5LTV - chain A; structure by X-ray diffraction, 2.31 A resolution.

Chain A:
Name: Chemotactic transducer PctC
Organism: Pseudomonas aeruginosa
Notes: fragment: ligand binding domain
Reference sequence: A0A080VJ62 (A0A080VJ62_PSEAI); residue numbers follow UniProt; this construct covers 30-281
Amino-acid sequence (273 residues; row label = number of the first residue in the row):
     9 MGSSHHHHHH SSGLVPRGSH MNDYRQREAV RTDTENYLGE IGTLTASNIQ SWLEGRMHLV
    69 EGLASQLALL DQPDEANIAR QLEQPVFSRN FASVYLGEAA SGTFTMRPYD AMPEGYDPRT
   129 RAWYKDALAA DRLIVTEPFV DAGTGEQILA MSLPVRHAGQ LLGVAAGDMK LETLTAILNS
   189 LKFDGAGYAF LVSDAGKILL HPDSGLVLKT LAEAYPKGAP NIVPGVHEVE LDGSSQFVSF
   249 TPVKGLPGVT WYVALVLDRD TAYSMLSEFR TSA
Disordered / not traced: 9-39, 190-194, 225-226, 238-241, 266-281
Differences from the reference sequence: initiating methionine (9); expression tag (10-29); conflict Ser242 (Arg in A0A080VJ62)
Ligand contacts: gamma-amino-butanoic acid (ABU): Ser101, Tyr103, Phe112, Met114, Met120, Tyr124, Arg129, Trp131, Phe147, Val148, Asp149, Ala150, Ile156, Asp176
What the authors report for this chain:
  - binding site for gamma-amino-butanoic acid: Ser101, Tyr124, Arg129, Trp131, Asp149, Ala150, Asp176
  - conformationally variable residues (order/disorder transition): Leu189 to Gly195

In short:
Ligands of chain A: gamma-amino-butanoic acid. From the paper: a binding site for gamma-amino-butanoic acid at
Ser101, Tyr124 and Arg129 among others; conformational variability at Leu189.
Chain A is Chemotactic transducer PctC (Pseudomonas aeruginosa); the structure, Ligand binding domain of
pseudomonas aeruginosa PAO1 amino acid chemorecpetor pctc in complex with gaba, was determined by X-ray
diffraction (same publication as 5LT9, 5LTO, 5LTX, 5T7M and 5T65).
